5L1G - chains C and D of the 4 polymer chains in the assembly; structure by X-ray diffraction, 4.51 A resolution (low resolution: residue-level contacts below are approximate; hydrogen-bond / salt-bridge calls are withheld).

== Chain C (and D) ==
Protein: Glutamate receptor 2
Source organism: Rattus norvegicus
Notes: fragment: with deletions of 397-398, 402-405, 566-587; chain D of this document is another copy of the same molecule, construct and numbering; everything in this record applies to it too
UniProtKB: P19491 (GRIA2_RAT); aligned in 2 segments with insertions or deletions, so no single offset holds: 10-544 ~ UniProt 25-565; 567-826 ~ UniProt 588-847
Sequence (803 residues; row label = number of the first residue in the row; note: 19 numbers in that range are skipped by the numbering (no residue carries them; nothing is unmodelled there)):
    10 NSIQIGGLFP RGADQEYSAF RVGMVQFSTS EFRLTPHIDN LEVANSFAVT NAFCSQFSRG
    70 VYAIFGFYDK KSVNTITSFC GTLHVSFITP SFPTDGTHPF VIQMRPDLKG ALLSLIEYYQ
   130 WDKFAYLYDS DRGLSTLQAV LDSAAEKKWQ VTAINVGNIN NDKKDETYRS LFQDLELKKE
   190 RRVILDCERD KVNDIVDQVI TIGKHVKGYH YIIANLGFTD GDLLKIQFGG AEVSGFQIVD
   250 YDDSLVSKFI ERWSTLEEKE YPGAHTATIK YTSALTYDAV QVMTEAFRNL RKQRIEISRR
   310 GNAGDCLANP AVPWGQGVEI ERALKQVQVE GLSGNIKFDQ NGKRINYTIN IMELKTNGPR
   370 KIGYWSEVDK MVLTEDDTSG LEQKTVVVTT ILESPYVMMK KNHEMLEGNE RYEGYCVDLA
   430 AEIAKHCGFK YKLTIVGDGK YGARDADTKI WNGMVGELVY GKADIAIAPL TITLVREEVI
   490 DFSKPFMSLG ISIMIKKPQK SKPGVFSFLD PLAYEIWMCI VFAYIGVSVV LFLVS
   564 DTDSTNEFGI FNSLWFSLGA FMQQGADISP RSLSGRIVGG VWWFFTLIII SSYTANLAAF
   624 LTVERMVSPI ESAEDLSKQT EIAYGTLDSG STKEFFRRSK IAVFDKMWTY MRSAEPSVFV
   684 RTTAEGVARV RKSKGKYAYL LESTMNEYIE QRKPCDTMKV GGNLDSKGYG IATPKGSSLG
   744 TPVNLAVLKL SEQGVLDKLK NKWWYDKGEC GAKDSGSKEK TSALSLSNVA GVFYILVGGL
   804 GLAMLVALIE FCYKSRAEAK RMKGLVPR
Disordered / not traced: 564-572, 589-593, 817-831 (chain D: 564-572, 589-590, 817-831)
Disulfide bonds: Cys-63/Cys-315, Cys-718/Cys-773
Glycans and other covalent adducts: N-acetylglucosamine (NAG) linked to Asn-355
Construct notes: engineered mutation Glu-241 (Asn256 in P19491), Asp-385 (Asn406 in P19491), Gln-392 (Asn413 in P19491), Ala-589 (Cys610 in P19491); linker (564-566); cloning artifact (827-831)
Small-molecule neighbours:
  - GYKI-Br (GYB; (8R)-5-(4-amino-3-bromophenyl)-N,8-dimethyl-8,9-dihydro-2H,7H-[1,3]dioxolo[4,5-h][2,3]benzodiazepine-7-carboxamide), molecule 1: Lys-511, Pro-512, Ser-516, Phe-517, Asp-519, Pro-520, Tyr-616, Leu-620, Phe-623, Leu-787, Ser-788, Ser-790, Asn-791
  - GYKI-Br (GYB), molecule 2: Trp-606, Thr-609, Leu-610, Ile-613, Thr-617
  - GYKI-Br (GYB), molecule 3: Ile-611, Ser-615, Asn-619
Curated features (UniProtKB/Swiss-Prot):
  - glycosylation: Asn-355 (N-linked (GlcNAc...) asparagine)
  - binding site (L-glutamate): Ser-654, Thr-655, Glu-705
  - site: Ile-633 (Crucial to convey clamshell closure to channel opening), Arg-660 (Interaction with the cone snail toxin Con-ikot-ikot), Lys-752 (Interaction with the cone snail toxin Con-ikot-ikot)
  - modified residue (Phosphoserine): Ser-662, Ser-696
  - lipidation: Cys-815 (S-palmitoyl cysteine)

== How chain C and chain D interact ==
Pairs across the interface (113; chain C residue first):
  Asn-54(C) / Ser-87(D)
  Ser-55(C) / Asn-83(D)
  Ser-55(C) / Ser-87(D)
  Phe-56(C) / Ser-87(D)
  Phe-56(C) / Phe-88(D)
  Phe-56(C) / Thr-91(D)
  Phe-56(C) / Cys-315(D)
  Phe-56(C) / Ala-320(D)
  Thr-59(C) / Thr-59(D)
  Thr-59(C) / Phe-88(D)
  Asn-60(C) / Leu-316(D)
  Cys-63(C) / Leu-316(D)
  Lys-80(C) / Asn-83(D)
  Asn-83(C) / Ser-55(D)
  Asn-83(C) / Lys-80(D)
  Ser-87(C) / Asn-54(D)
  Ser-87(C) / Ser-55(D)
  Ser-87(C) / Phe-56(D)
  Phe-88(C) / Phe-56(D)
  Phe-88(C) / Thr-59(D)
  Thr-91(C) / Phe-56(D)
  Tyr-137(C) / Gln-147(D)
  Tyr-137(C) / Asp-151(D)
  Leu-143(C) / Leu-143(D)
  Leu-143(C) / Gln-147(D)
  Gln-147(C) / Tyr-137(D)
  Leu-150(C) / Leu-150(D)
  Leu-150(C) / Ala-162(D)
  Asp-151(C) / Tyr-137(D)
  Asp-151(C) / Asn-164(D)
  Ala-154(C) / Thr-161(D)
  Ala-154(C) / Ile-163(D)
  Ala-154(C) / Asp-183(D)
  Thr-161(C) / Ala-154(D)
  Ala-162(C) / Leu-150(D)
  Ala-162(C) / Asp-151(D)
  Ile-163(C) / Asp-151(D)
  Ile-163(C) / Ala-154(D)
  Asn-164(C) / Gln-147(D)
  Asn-164(C) / Asp-151(D)
  Cys-315(C) / Phe-56(D)
  Cys-315(C) / Leu-316(D)
  Leu-316(C) / Thr-59(D)
  Leu-316(C) / Asn-60(D)
  Leu-316(C) / Cys-63(D)
  Leu-316(C) / Cys-315(D)
  Asn-318(C) / Asn-60(D)
  Pro-520(C) / Leu-787(D)
  Leu-521(C) / Leu-787(D)
  Ala-522(C) / Leu-787(D)
  Glu-524(C) / Leu-789(D)
  Ile-525(C) / Leu-787(D)
  Ile-525(C) / Leu-789(D)
  Ile-525(C) / Val-792(D)
  Cys-528(C) / Phe-796(D)
  Ala-532(C) / Leu-799(D)
  Val-539(C) / Leu-803(D)
  Leu-542(C) / Met-807(D)
  Gln-587(C) / Met-585(D)
  Gln-587(C) / Gln-586(D)
  Gly-588(C) / Met-585(D)
  Ser-595(C) / Glu-813(D)
  Leu-596(C) / Phe-574(D)
  Leu-596(C) / Trp-578(D)
  Leu-596(C) / Val-809(D)
  Leu-596(C) / Glu-813(D)
  Ser-597(C) / Ala-806(D)
  Ser-597(C) / Val-809(D)
  Ser-597(C) / Ala-810(D)
  Ser-597(C) / Glu-813(D)
  Arg-599(C) / Trp-578(D)
  Arg-599(C) / Leu-581(D)
  Arg-599(C) / Gly-582(D)
  Ile-600(C) / Leu-581(D)
  Ile-600(C) / Leu-805(D)
  Ile-600(C) / Ala-806(D)
  Ile-600(C) / Val-809(D)
  Val-601(C) / Leu-803(D)
  Val-601(C) / Ala-806(D)
  Gly-602(C) / Met-585(D)
  Gly-603(C) / Met-585(D)
  Val-604(C) / Ile-798(D)
  Val-604(C) / Leu-799(D)
  Val-604(C) / Gly-802(D)
  Trp-605(C) / Leu-799(D)
  Trp-606(C) / Thr-609(D)
  Phe-607(C) / Phe-584(D)
  Phe-608(C) / Val-795(D)
  Phe-608(C) / Phe-796(D)
  Phe-608(C) / Leu-799(D)
  Leu-610(C) / Ile-613(D)
  Ile-611(C) / Phe-517(D)
  Ile-611(C) / Tyr-616(D)
  Ile-611(C) / Val-795(D)
  Ser-614(C) / Tyr-616(D)
  Ser-614(C) / Thr-617(D)
  Ser-615(C) / Leu-787(D)
  Thr-617(C) / Thr-617(D)
  Ala-618(C) / Thr-617(D)
  Ala-618(C) / Leu-620(D)
  Ala-618(C) / Ala-621(D)
  Asn-619(C) / Leu-624(D)
  Asn-619(C) / Ala-786(D)
  Asn-619(C) / Leu-787(D)
  Ala-622(C) / Leu-624(D)
  Ala-622(C) / Thr-625(D)
  Ala-622(C) / Ser-785(D)
  Phe-623(C) / Ser-785(D)
  Phe-623(C) / Ala-786(D)
  Thr-625(C) / Thr-625(D)
  Thr-643(C) / Asp-777(D)
  Glu-644(C) / Ser-780(D)
  Glu-644(C) / Lys-781(D)
Interface residues without a listed pair, chain C (76 interface residues in all): Lys-79, Thr-84, His-107, Leu-146, Glu-155, Lys-157, Lys-187, Asp-314, Ala-320, Ile-529, Gly-535, Val-536, Val-543, Ile-612, Ala-621, Ser-676
Interface residues without a listed pair, chain D (68 interface residues in all): Lys-79, Thr-84, Lys-157, Lys-187, Asp-314, Lys-770, Ser-788

== Summary ==
Chain C and chain D form an interface of 76 and 68 residues respectively. Chain C binds 3 copies of GYKI-Br.
N-acetylglucosamine is covalently linked to Asn-355(C). UniProt lists 3 L-glutamate-binding residues on chain
C.
Chain C and chain D are both Glutamate receptor 2 (Rattus norvegicus); the structure, AMPA subtype ionotropic
glutamate receptor GluA2 in complex with GYKI-Br, was determined by X-ray diffraction together with 5L1B,
5L1E, 5L1F and 5L1H from the same study.
